PDB entry 8UKT | X-ray diffraction, 3.60 A resolution | chains R and B of the 13 polymer chains in the assembly

[Chain R]
Molecule: 10-nt RNA strand
Sequence (10 nucleotides; numbered 1 to 10; the number before each row is that of its first residue):
     1 AUCGAGAGGA
Bound ions: Mg2+: G9, A10 (shared with 2 residues of chain A)

[Chain B]
Name: DNA-directed RNA polymerase II subunit RPB2
Source organism: Saccharomyces cerevisiae S288C
Notes: EC 2.7.7.6
UniProt: P08518 (RPB2_YEAST); residue numbers follow UniProt; this construct covers 1-1224
Chain sequence (1224 residues; numbered 1 to 1224; the number before each row is that of its first residue):
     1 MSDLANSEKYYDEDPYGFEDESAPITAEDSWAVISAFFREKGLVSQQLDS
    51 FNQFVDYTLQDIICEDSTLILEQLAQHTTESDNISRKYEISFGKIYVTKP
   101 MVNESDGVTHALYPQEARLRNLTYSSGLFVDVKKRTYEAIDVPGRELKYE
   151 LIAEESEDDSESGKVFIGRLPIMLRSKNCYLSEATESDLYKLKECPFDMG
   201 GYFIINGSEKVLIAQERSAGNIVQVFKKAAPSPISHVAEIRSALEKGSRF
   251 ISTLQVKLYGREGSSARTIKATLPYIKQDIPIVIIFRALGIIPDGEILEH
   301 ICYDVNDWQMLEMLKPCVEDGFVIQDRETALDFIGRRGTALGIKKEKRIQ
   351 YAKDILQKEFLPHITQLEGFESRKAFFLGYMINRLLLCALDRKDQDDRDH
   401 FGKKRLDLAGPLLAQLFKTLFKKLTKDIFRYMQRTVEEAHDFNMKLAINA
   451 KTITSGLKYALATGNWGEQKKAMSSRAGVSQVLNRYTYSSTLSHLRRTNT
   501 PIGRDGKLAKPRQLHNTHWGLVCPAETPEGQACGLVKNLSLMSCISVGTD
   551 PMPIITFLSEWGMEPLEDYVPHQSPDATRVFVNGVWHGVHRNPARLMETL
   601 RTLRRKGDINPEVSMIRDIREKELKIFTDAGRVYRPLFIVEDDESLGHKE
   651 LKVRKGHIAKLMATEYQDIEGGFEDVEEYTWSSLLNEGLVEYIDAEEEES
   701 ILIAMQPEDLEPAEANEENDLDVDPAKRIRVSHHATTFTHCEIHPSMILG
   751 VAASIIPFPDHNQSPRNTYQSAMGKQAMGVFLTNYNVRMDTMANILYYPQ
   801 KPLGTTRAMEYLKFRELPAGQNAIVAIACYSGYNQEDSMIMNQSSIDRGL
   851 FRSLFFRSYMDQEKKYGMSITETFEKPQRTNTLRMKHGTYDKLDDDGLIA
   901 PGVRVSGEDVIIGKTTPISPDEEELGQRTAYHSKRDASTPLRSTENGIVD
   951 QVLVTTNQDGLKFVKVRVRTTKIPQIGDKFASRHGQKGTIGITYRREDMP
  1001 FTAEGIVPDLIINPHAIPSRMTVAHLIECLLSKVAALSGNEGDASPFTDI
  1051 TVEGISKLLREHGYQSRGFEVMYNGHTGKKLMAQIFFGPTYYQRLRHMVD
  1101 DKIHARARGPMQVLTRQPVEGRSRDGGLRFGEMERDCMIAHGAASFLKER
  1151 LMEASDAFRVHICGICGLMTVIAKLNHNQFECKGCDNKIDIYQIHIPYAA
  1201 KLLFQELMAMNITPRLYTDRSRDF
Unresolved in the structure: 1-19, 76-85, 139-161, 338-344, 439-445, 503-508, 669-675, 715-720, 920-929, 1222-1224
Bound ions: Zn2+: Cys1163, Cys1166, Cys1182, Cys1185

[Chain R / chain B interface]
Contacting residue pairs (11; chain R residue first):
  G4(R) - Ala477(B)  phosphate contact
  A5(R) - Gly478(B)  sugar contact
  A5(R) - Gln481(B)  hydrogen bond to the phosphate
  G6(R) - Gln481(B)  phosphate contact
  A7(R) - Gln776(B)  hydrogen bond to the phosphate
  A7(R) - His1097(B)  sugar contact
  G8(R) - Gln776(B)  hydrogen bond to the phosphate
  G8(R) - Lys979(B)  hydrogen bond to the phosphate
  G8(R) - His1097(B)  sugar contact
  G9(R) - Lys979(B)  salt bridge to the phosphate
  G9(R) - Lys987(B)  salt bridge to the phosphate
Also at the interface, not in a pair above, chain R (7 interface residues in all): A10
Also at the interface, not in a pair above, chain B (10 interface residues in all): Asn465, Gly530, Ala772

[Overview]
7 residues of chain R face 10 of chain B across their interface; the contacts include 4 hydrogen bonds and 2
salt bridges. Polar pairs include A5(R)-Gln481(B), A7(R)-Gln776(B) and G8(R)-Gln776(B). The Mg2+ site is built
by G9(R) and A10(R).
Chain R is a 10-nt RNA strand and chain B is DNA-directed RNA polymerase II subunit RPB2 (Saccharomyces
cerevisiae S288C); the structure, RNA polymerase II elongation complex with Fapy-dG lesion with AMP added, was
determined by X-ray diffraction, deposited together with 8UKQ, 8UKR, 8UKS and 8UKU.
